PDB entry 7VF9 | electron microscopy, 4.04 A resolution (low resolution: residue-level contacts below are approximate; hydrogen-bond / salt-bridge calls are withheld) | chains C and F of the 6 polymer chains in the assembly

# Chain C
Molecule: DNA-directed RNA polymerase subunit beta
From: Pseudomonas aeruginosa PAO1
Notes: EC 2.7.7.6
Reference sequence: Q51561 (RPOB_PSEAE); numbering as in UniProt (aligned over 1-1357)
Sequence (1359 residues; row label = number of the first residue in the row; numbers below 1 keep their minus sign (Met-1 is residue -1)):
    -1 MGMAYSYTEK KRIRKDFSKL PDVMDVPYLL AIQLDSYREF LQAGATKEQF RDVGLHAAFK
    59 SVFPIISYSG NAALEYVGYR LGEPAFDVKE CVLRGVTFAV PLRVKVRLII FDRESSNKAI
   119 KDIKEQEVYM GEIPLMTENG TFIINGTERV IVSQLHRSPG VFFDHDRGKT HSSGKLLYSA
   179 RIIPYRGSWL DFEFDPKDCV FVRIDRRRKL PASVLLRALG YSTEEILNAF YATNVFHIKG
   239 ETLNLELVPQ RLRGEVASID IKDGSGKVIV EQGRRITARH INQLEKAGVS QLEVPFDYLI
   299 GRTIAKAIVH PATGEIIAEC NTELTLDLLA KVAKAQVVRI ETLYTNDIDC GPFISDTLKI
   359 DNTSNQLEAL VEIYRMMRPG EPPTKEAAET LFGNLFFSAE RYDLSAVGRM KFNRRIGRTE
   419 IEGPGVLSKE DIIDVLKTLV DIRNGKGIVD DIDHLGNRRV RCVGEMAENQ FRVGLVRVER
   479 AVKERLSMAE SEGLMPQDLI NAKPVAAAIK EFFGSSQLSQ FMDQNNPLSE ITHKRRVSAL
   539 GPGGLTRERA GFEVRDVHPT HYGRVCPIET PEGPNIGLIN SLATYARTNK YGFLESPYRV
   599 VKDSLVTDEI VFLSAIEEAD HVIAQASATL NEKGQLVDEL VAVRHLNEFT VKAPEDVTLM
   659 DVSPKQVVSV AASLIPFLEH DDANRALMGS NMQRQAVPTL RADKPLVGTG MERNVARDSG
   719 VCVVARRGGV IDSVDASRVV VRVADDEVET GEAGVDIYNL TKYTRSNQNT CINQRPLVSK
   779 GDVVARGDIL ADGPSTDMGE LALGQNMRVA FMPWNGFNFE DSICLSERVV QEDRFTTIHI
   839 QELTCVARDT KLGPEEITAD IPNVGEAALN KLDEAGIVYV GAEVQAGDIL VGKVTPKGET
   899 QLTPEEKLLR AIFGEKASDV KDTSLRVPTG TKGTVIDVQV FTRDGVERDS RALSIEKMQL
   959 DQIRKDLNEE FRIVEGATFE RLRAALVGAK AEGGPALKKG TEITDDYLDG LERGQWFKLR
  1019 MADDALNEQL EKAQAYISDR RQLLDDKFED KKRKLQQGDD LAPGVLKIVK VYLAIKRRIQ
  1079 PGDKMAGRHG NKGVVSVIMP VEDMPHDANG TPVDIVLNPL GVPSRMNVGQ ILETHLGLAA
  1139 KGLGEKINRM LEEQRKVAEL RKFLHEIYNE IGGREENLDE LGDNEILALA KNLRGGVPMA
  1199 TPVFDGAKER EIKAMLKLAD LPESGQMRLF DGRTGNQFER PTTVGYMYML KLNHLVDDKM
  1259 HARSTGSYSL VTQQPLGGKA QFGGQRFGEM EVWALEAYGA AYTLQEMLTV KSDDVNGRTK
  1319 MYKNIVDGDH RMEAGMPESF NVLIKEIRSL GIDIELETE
Not modelled in the structure: -1 to 2, 990-1019, 1357
Differences from the reference sequence: initiating methionine (-1); expression tag (0)

# Chain F
Molecule: RNA polymerase sigma factor RpoS
From: Pseudomonas aeruginosa PAO1
Reference sequence: P45684 (RPOS_PSEAE); numbering as in UniProt (aligned over 1-334)
Sequence (338 residues; row label = number of the first residue in the row; numbers below 1 keep their minus sign (Gly-3 is residue -3)):
    -3 GAMGMALKKE GPEFDHDDEV LLLEPGIMLD ESSADEQPSP RATPKATTSF SSKQHKHIDY
    57 TRALDATQLY LNEIGFSPLL TPEEEVHFAR LAQKGDPAGR KRMIESNLRL VVKIARRYVN
   117 RGLSLLDLIE EGNLGLIRAV EKFDPERGFR FSTYATWWIR QTIERAIMNQ TRTIRLPIHV
   177 VKELNVYLRA ARELTHKLDH EPSPEEIANL LEKPVAEVKR MLGLNERVTS VDVSLGPDSD
   237 KTLLDTLTDD RPTDPCELLQ DDDLSESIDQ WLTELTDKQR EVVIRRFGLR GHESSTLEEV
   297 GQEIGLTRER VRQIQVEALK RLREILEKNG LSSDALFQ
Not modelled in the structure: -3 to 56, 231-237
Differences from the reference sequence: expression tag (-3 to 0)
UniProt features mapped onto this chain:
  - DNA-binding region: Leu293 to Val312 (H-T-H motif)
  - region: Asp61 to Ala94 (Sigma-70 factor domain-1)
  - motif: Asp123 to Glu126 (Interaction with polymerase core subunit RpoC)

# How chain C and chain F interact
Residue-residue contacts - 34 pairs, chain C then chain F:
  Asp847(C) with Lys215(F)
  Lys849(C) with Gly219(F)
  Asn861(C) with Phe333(F)
  Pro902(C) with Phe283(F); Gly284(F)
  Glu903(C) with Ser261(F)
  Lys905(C) with Phe283(F)
  Leu906(C) with Ile264(F); Leu318(F)
  Ala909(C) with Leu315(F)
  Ile910(C) with Leu318(F); Arg319(F)
  Phe911(C) with Ser329(F); Phe333(F)
  Thr1263(C) with Pro251(F); Cys252(F)
  Gly1264(C) with Asp250(F)
  Ser1265(C) with Asp245(F)
  Tyr1266(C) with Asp245(F); Thr249(F); Pro251(F)
  Ser1267(C) with Leu240(F)
  Leu1268(C) with Leu243(F); Thr244(F); Asp245(F)
  Val1269(C) with Leu240(F)
  Leu1274(C) with Asp241(F); Leu243(F); Thr244(F)
  Thr1317(C) with Leu254(F)
  Tyr1320(C) with Pro251(F); Cys252(F)
  Lys1321(C) with Leu255(F); Asp258(F)
Also at the interface, not in a pair above, chain C (26 interface residues in all): Glu904, Leu907, Arg908, Gln1271, Arg1316
Also at the interface, not in a pair above, chain F (28 interface residues in all): Thr242, Asp259, Leu285, Leu322, Leu332

# Overview
Chain C and chain F form an interface of 26 and 28 residues respectively.
Chain C is DNA-directed RNA polymerase subunit beta and chain F is RNA polymerase sigma factor RpoS, both from
Pseudomonas aeruginosa PAO1; the structure, Cryo-EM structure of Pseudomonas aeruginosa RNAP sigmaS holoenzyme
complexes, was determined by electron microscopy together with 7F0R, 7XL3 and 7XL4 from the same study.
